5VNI - chains B and C of the 4 polymer chains in the assembly; structure by X-ray diffraction, 2.79 A resolution.

[Chain B]
Molecule: Protein transport protein Sec24A
From: Homo sapiens
UniProt: O95486 (SC24A_HUMAN); residue numbers follow UniProt; this construct covers 346-1093
Chain sequence (748 residues; each row starts with the number of its first residue):
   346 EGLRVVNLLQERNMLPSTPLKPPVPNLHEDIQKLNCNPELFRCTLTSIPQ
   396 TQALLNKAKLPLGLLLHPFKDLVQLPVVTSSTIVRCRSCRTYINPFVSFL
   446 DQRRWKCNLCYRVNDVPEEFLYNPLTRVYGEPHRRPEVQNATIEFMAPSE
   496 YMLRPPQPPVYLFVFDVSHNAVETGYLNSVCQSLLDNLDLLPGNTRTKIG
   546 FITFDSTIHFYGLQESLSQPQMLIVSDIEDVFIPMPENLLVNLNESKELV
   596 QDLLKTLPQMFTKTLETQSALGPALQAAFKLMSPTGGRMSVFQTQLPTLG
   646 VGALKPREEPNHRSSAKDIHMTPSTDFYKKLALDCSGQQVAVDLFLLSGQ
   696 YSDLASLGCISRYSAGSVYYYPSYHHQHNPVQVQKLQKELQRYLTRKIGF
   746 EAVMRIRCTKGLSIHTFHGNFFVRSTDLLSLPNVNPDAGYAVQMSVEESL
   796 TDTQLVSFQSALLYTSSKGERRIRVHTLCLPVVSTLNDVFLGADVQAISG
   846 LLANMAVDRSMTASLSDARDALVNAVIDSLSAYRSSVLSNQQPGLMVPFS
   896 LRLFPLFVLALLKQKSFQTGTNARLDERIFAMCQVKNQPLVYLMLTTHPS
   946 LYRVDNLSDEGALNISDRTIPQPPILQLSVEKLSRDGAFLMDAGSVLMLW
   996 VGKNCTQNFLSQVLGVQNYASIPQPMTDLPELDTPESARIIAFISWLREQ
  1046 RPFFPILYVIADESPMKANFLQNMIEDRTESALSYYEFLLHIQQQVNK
Not modelled in the structure: 346-347, 465-475, 663-665, 883-887
Differences from the reference sequence: conflict A1056 (Arg in O95486)
Metal / ion sites: Zn2+: C431, C434, C452, C455
Curated features (UniProtKB/Swiss-Prot):
  - region: C431 to C455 (Zinc finger-like)
  - binding site (Zn(2+)): C431, C434, C452, C455

[Chain C]
Molecule: Vesicle-trafficking protein SEC22b
From: Mus musculus
UniProt: O08547 (SC22B_MOUSE); numbering as in UniProt (aligned over 1-157)
Chain sequence (157 residues; each row starts with the number of its first residue):
     1 MVLLTMIARVADGLPLAASMQEDEQSGRDLQQYQSQAKQLFRKLNEQSPT
    51 RCTLEAGAMTFHYIIEQGVCYLVLCEAAFPKKLAFAYLEDLHSEFDEQHG
   101 KKVPTVSRPYSFIEFDTFIQKTKKLYIDSRARRNLGSINTELQDVQRIMV
   151 ANIEEVL
Not modelled in the structure: 24-28, 131-147
Curated features (UniProtKB/Swiss-Prot):
  - modified residue: K38 (N6-acetyllysine), S137 (Phosphoserine), T140 (Phosphothreonine)

[Interface between chain B and chain C]
Pairs across the interface (26; chain B residue first):
  M491(B) with R108(C)
  A492(B) with P109(C)
  P493(B) with P109(C)
  S494(B) with P15(C); K38(C); P109(C)
  M497(B) with P109(C), hydrophobic; Y110(C), hydrophobic
  L498(B) with Q34(C), hydrogen bond (backbone-side chain)
  R499(B) with Q34(C)
  P500(B) with A18(C), hydrophobic; M20(C); Y110(C)
  P501(B) with Y110(C)
  N539(B) with E114(C)
  T540(B) with E114(C), hydrogen bond
  R541(B) with I113(C); D116(C)
  E582(B) with K124(C), salt bridge
  E590(B) with T117(C); K121(C), salt bridge
  S628(B) with D23(C)
  P629(B) with D23(C)
  K813(B) with I113(C)
  G814(B) with I113(C)
  E815(B) with R108(C), salt bridge
Other interface residues (no listed pair), chain B (20 interface residues in all): K543
Other interface residues (no listed pair), chain C (16 interface residues in all): Q120

[Summary]
Chain B and chain C form an interface of 20 and 16 residues respectively; the contacts include 2 hydrogen
bonds and 3 salt bridges. Polar pairs include E582(B)-K124(C), E590(B)-K121(C) and E815(B)-R108(C). UniProt
lists 4 Zn2+-binding residues on chain B.
Chain B is Protein transport protein Sec24A (Homo sapiens) and chain C is Vesicle-trafficking protein SEC22b
(Mus musculus); the structure, Crystal structure of Sec23a/Sec24a/Sec22 complexed with a C-terminal FA sorting
motif, was determined by X-ray diffraction, deposited together with 5VNE, 5VNF, 5VNG, 5VNH, 5VNJ, 5VNK and 4
further entries.
